2X4T - chains D and E of the 3 polymer chains in the assembly; structure by X-ray diffraction, 2.30 A resolution.

# Chain D
Name: HLA class I histocompatibility antigen, a-2.1
From: Homo sapiens
UniProt: P01892 (1A02_HUMAN); residues 1-275 here correspond to UniProt positions 25-299 (UniProt number = residue number + 24)
Chain sequence (275 residues; row label = number of the first residue in the row):
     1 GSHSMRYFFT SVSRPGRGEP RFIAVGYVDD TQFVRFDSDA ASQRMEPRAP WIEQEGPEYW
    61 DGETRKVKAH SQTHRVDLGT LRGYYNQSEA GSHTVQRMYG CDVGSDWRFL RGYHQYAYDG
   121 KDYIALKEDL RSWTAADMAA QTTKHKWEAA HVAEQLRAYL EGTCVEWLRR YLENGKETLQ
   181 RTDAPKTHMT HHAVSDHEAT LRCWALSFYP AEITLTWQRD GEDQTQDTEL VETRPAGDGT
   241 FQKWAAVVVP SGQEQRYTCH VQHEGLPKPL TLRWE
Disulfides: Cys101-Cys164, Cys203-Cys259

# Chain E
Name: Beta-2-microglobulin
From: Homo sapiens
UniProt: P61769 (B2MG_HUMAN); residues 1-99 here correspond to UniProt positions 21-119 (UniProt number = residue number + 20)
Chain sequence (100 residues; numbered 0 to 99; the number before each row is that of its first residue; numbering starts at 0):
     0 MIQRTPKIQV YSRHPAENGK SNFLNCYVSG FHPSDIEVDL LKNGERIEKV EHSDLSFSKD
    60 WSFYLLYYTE FTPTEKDEYA CRVNHVTLSQ PKIVKWDRDM
Modified / non-standard residues: Mse0 (selenomethionine; parent Met); Mse99 (selenomethionine; parent Met)
Swiss-Prot annotation at these positions:
  - modified residue: Gln2 (Pyrrolidone carboxylic acid)
  - glycosylation: Ile1 (N-linked (Glc) (glycation) isoleucine), Lys19 (N-linked (Glc) (glycation) lysine), Lys41 (N-linked (Glc) (glycation) lysine), Lys48 (N-linked (Glc) (glycation) lysine), Lys58 (N-linked (Glc) (glycation) lysine), Lys91 (N-linked (Glc) (glycation) lysine), Lys94 (N-linked (Glc) (glycation) lysine)
Disulfides: Cys25-Cys80

# Interface between chain D and chain E
Pairs across the interface (57; chain D residue first):
  Phe8(D) - Ser55(E)
  Phe8(D) - Phe56(E)  hydrophobic
  Thr10(D) - Leu54(E)
  Thr10(D) - Phe56(E)
  Thr10(D) - Phe62(E)
  Val12(D) - Ser33(E)
  Ile23(D) - Leu54(E)
  Val25(D) - Asp53(E)
  Val25(D) - Leu54(E)
  Val25(D) - Ser55(E)
  Tyr27(D) - Ser55(E)
  Tyr27(D) - Tyr63(E)
  Gln32(D) - Asp53(E)  hydrogen bond
  Arg35(D) - Asp53(E)  salt bridge
  Arg48(D) - Asp53(E)  salt bridge
  His93(D) - Mse0(E)
  Thr94(D) - Phe62(E)
  Gln96(D) - His31(E)  hydrogen bond
  Gln96(D) - Phe56(E)
  Gln96(D) - Trp60(E)
  Gln96(D) - Phe62(E)
  Arg97(D) - Phe56(E)
  Gln115(D) - Trp60(E)
  Tyr116(D) - Trp60(E)
  Ala117(D) - Trp60(E)  hydrophobic
  Asp119(D) - Mse0(E)
  Asp119(D) - Ile1(E)
  Asp119(D) - His31(E)
  Gly120(D) - Ile1(E)
  Gly120(D) - His31(E)  hydrogen bond (backbone-side chain)
  Lys121(D) - Ile1(E)
  Asp122(D) - Trp60(E)  hydrogen bond
  Thr190(D) - Mse99(E)  hydrogen bond (side chain-backbone)
  His192(D) - Asp98(E)
  His192(D) - Mse99(E)
  Arg202(D) - Mse99(E)  hydrogen bond (side chain-backbone)
  Trp204(D) - Mse99(E)  hydrogen bond (side chain-backbone)
  Val231(D) - Gln8(E)
  Glu232(D) - Lys6(E)
  Glu232(D) - Gln8(E)  hydrogen bond (backbone-side chain)
  Glu232(D) - Tyr26(E)  hydrogen bond
  Glu232(D) - Ser28(E)  hydrogen bond
  Arg234(D) - Gln8(E)  hydrogen bond
  Arg234(D) - Tyr10(E)
  Arg234(D) - Tyr26(E)
  Pro235(D) - Tyr10(E)  hydrogen bond (backbone-side chain)
  Pro235(D) - Asn24(E)
  Pro235(D) - Tyr26(E)
  Pro235(D) - Leu65(E)
  Ala236(D) - Arg12(E)  hydrogen bond (backbone-side chain)
  Ala236(D) - Asn24(E)  hydrogen bond (backbone-side chain)
  Gly237(D) - Arg12(E)
  Gly237(D) - Leu65(E)
  Gln242(D) - Tyr10(E)
  Gln242(D) - Ser11(E)  hydrogen bond (side chain-backbone)
  Gln242(D) - Arg12(E)  hydrogen bond (side chain-backbone)
  Trp244(D) - Mse99(E)
Other interface residues (no listed pair), chain D (37 interface residues in all): Phe9, Met98, Leu206, Thr233, Asp238
Other interface residues (no listed pair), chain E (26 interface residues in all): His13, Pro14, Pro32, Asp59

# Summary
37 residues of chain D and 26 residues of chain E are in contact, with 16 hydrogen bonds and 2 salt bridges.
Among the polar pairs are Arg35(D)-Asp53(E), Arg48(D)-Asp53(E) and Gln32(D)-Asp53(E).
Chain D is HLA class I histocompatibility antigen, a-2.1 and chain E is Beta-2-microglobulin, both from Homo
sapiens; the structure, Crystal structure of MHC CLass I HLA-A2.1 bound to a Peiodate- cleavable peptide, was
determined by X-ray diffraction together with 2X4P and 2X4Q from the same study.
